Entry 8FVR (electron microscopy, 2.42 A resolution); this record covers chains G and C of the 8 polymer chains in the assembly.

Chain G:
Molecule: DNA-directed RNA polymerase subunit beta'
Source organism: Escherichia coli K-12
Notes: EC 2.7.7.6
Reference sequence: P0A8T7 (RPOC_ECOLI); numbering as in UniProt (aligned over 2-1407)
Amino-acid sequence (1416 residues; row label = number of the first residue in the row):
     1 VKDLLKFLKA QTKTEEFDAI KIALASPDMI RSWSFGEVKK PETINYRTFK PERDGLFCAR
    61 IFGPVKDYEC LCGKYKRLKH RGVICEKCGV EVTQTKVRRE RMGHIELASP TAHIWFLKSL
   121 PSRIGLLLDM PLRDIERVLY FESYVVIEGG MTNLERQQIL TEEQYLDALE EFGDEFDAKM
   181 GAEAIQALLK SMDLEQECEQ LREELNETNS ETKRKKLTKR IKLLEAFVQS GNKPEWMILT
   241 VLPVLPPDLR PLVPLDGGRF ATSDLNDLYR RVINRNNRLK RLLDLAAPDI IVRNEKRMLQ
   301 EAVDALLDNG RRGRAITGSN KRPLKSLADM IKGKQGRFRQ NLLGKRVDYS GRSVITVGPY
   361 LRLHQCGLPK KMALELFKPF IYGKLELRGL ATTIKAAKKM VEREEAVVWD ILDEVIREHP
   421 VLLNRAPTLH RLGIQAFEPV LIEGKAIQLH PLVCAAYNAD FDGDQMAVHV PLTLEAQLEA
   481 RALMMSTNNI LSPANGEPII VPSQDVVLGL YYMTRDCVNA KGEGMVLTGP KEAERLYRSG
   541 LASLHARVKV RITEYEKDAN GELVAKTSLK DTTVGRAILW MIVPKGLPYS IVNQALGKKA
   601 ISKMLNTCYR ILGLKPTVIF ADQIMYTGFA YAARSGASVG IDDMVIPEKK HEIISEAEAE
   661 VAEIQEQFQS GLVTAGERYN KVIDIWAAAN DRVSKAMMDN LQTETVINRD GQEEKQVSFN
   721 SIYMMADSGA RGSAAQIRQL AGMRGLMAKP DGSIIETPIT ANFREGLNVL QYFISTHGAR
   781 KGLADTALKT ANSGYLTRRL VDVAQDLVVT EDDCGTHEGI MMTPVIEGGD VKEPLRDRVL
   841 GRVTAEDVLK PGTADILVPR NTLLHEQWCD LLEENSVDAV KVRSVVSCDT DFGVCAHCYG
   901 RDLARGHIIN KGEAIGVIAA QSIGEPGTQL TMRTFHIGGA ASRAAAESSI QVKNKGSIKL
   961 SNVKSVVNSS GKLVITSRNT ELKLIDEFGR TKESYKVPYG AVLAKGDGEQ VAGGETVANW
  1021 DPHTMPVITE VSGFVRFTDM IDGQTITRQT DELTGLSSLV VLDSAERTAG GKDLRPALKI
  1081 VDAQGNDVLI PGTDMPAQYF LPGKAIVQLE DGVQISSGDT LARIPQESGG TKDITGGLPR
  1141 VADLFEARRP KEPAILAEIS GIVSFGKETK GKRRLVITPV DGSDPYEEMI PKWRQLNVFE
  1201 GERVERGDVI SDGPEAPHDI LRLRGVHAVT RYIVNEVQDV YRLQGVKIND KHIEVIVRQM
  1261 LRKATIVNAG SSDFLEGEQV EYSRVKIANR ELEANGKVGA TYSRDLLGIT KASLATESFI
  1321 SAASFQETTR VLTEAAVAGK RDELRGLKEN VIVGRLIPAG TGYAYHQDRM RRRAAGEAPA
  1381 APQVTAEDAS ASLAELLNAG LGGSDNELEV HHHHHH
Unresolved in the structure: 1-15, 933-947, 1127-1135, 1180-1183, 1374-1416
Construct notes: start codon (1); linker (1408-1410); expression tag (1411-1416)
UniProt features mapped onto this chain:
  - binding site (Zn(2+)): Cys70, Cys72, Cys85, Cys88, Cys814, Cys888, Cys895, Cys898
  - binding site (Mg(2+)): Asp460, Asp462, Asp464
  - modified residue: Lys983 (N6-acetyllysine)
  - mutagenesis: Gln504 (Q504P: Resistant to antibiotics salinamide A and B), Asn690 (N690D: Resistant to antibiotics salinamide A and B), Met697 (M697V: Resistant to antibiotics salinamide A and B), Ala735 (A735T: Resistant to antibiotics salinamide A and B), Arg738 (R738C/H/P/S: Resistant to antibiotics salinamide A and B), Ala748 (A748E: Resistant to antibiotics salinamide A and B), Pro758 (P758S/T: Resistant to antibiotics salinamide A and B), Phe763 (F763C: Resistant to antibiotics salinamide A and B), Ser775 (S775A: Resistant to antibiotics salinamide A and B), Ala779 (A779T/V: Resistant to antibiotics salinamide A and B), Arg780 (R780C: Resistant to antibiotics salinamide A and B), Gly782 (G782A/C: Resistant to antibiotics salinamide A and B), 1 further mutagenesis entry in UniProt
Ion coordination: Zn2+ site 1: Cys70, Cys72, Cys85, Cys88; Mg2+: Asp460, Asp462, Asp464 (shared with A16(C) of chain C); Zn2+ site 2: Cys814, Cys888, Cys895, Cys898

Chain C:
Molecule: 16-nt RNA strand
Sequence (16 nucleotides; row label = number of the first residue in the row):
     1 UCAAAGCGGA GAGGUA
Unresolved in the structure: 1-6
Ion coordination: Mg2+: A16 (shared with Asp460(G), Asp462(G), Asp464(G) of chain G)

Chain G / chain C interface:
Contacting residue pairs - 11 pairs, chain G then chain C:
  Val253(G) with C7(C), sugar contact; G8(C), sugar contact
  Ala261(G) with G8(C), base contact
  Arg322(G) with G9(C), hydrogen bond to the sugar; A10(C), hydrogen bond to the sugar
  Lys325(G) with G9(C), sugar contact
  Arg425(G) with A16(C), hydrogen bond to the sugar
  Asp462(G) with A16(C), phosphate contact
  Gly463(G) with U15(C), sugar contact; A16(C), sugar contact
  Asp464(G) with A16(C), hydrogen bond to the sugar
Other interface residues (no listed pair), chain G (11 interface residues in all): Leu255, Ala426, Asp460

Summary:
The interface between chain G and chain C involves 11 residues on one side and 6 on the other; the contacts
include 4 hydrogen bonds. Polar pairs include Arg322(G)-G9(C), Arg322(G)-A10(C) and Arg425(G)-A16(C).
Chain G is DNA-directed RNA polymerase subunit beta' (Escherichia coli K-12) and chain C is a 16-nt RNA
strand; the structure, CryoEM structure of E.coli transcription elongation complex, was determined by electron
microscopy (same publication as 8FVW).
